9BZO - chains C and D of the 4 polymer chains in the assembly; structure by electron microscopy, 4.48 A resolution (low resolution: residue-level contacts below are approximate; hydrogen-bond / salt-bridge calls are withheld).

# Chain C (and D)
Molecule: Ribonucleoside-diphosphate reductase subunit beta
From: Bacillus subtilis
Notes: EC 1.17.4.1; chain D of this document is another copy of the same molecule, construct and numbering; everything in this record applies to it too
UniProt: P50621 (RIR2_BACSU); numbering as in UniProt (aligned over 1-329)
Sequence (350 residues; each row starts with the number of its first residue; numbers below 1 keep their minus sign (Met-20 is residue -20)):
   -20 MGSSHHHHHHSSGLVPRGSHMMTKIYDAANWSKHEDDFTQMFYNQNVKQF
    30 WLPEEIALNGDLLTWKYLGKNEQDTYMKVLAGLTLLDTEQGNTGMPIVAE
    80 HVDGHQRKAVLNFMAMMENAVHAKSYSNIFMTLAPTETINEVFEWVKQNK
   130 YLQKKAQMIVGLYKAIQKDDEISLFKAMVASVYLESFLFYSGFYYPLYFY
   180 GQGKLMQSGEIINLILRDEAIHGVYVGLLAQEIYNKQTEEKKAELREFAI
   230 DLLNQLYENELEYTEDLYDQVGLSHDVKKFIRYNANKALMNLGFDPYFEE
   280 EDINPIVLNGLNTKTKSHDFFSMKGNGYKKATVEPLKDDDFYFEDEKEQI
Disordered / not traced: -20 to 15, 291-308, 323-329
Sequence notes: initiating methionine (-20); expression tag (-19 to 0)
Ion coordination: Mn2+ site 1: Asp66, Glu97, His101, Glu198; Mn2+ site 2: Glu97, Glu164, Glu198, His201
Curated features (UniProtKB/Swiss-Prot):
  - active site: Tyr105
  - binding site (Fe cation): Asp66, Glu97, His101, Glu164, Glu198, His201
What the authors report for this chain:
  - catalytic residues: Trp30 (citing earlier work)

# Chain C / chain D interface
Residue-residue contacts (24):
  Tyr22(C) with Ala99(D)
  Phe29(C) with Phe29(D)
  Leu31(C) with Tyr22(D)
  Thr67(C) with His84(D)
  Gly70(C) with Asn91(D)
  Asn71(C) with His84(D); Lys87(D)
  His84(C) with Thr67(D); Asn71(D)
  Lys87(C) with Asn71(D)
  Ala88(C) with Asn98(D)
  Asn91(C) with Ala94(D); Asn98(D)
  Phe92(C) with Met95(D)
  Ala94(C) with Asn91(D)
  Met95(C) with Asn91(D); Phe92(D); Met95(D)
  Asn98(C) with Lys87(D); Ala88(D); Asn91(D)
  Ala99(C) with Tyr22(D); Ala88(D)
  Lys103(C) with Tyr22(D)
Other interface residues (no listed pair), chain C (18 interface residues in all): Val26, Pro75
Other interface residues (no listed pair), chain D (16 interface residues in all): Val26, Leu31, Lys103

# In short
The interface between chain C and chain D involves 18 residues on one side and 16 on the other. The Mn2+ site
1 is built by Asp66(C), Glu97(C), His101(C) and Glu198(C). Curated annotation (UniProt) lists active-site
residue Tyr105(C) and 6 Fe cation-binding residues on chain C. From the paper: the catalytic residue Trp30(C).
Both chains are Ribonucleoside-diphosphate reductase subunit beta (Bacillus subtilis). Entry 9BZO (Class 50
model for combined refinement of Bacillus subtilis ribonucleotide reductase complex) was determined by
electron microscopy, deposited together with 9BW3, 9BWX, 9BX2, 9BX3, 9BX6, 9BX8 and 39 further entries.
